PDB entry 1LO1 | solution NMR | chains B and A of the 3 polymer chains in the assembly

# Chain B
Molecule: 13-nt DNA strand
Sequence (13 nucleotides; each row starts with the number of its first residue):
     1 GCTCAAGGTCACG

# Chain A
Molecule: Steroid hormone receptor ERR2
Source organism: Homo sapiens
Notes: fragment: dna binding domain
UniProtKB: O95718 (ERR2_HUMAN); numbering as in UniProt (aligned over 97-194)
Chain sequence (98 residues; row label = number of the first residue in the row):
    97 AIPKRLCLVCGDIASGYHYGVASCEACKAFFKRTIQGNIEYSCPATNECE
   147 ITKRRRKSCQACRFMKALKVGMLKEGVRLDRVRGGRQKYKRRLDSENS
Disordered / not traced: 187-194
Sequence notes: engineered mutation Ala163 (Cys in O95718)
UniProt features mapped onto this chain:
  - DNA-binding region: Lys100 to Lys186 (Nuclear receptor)
  - zinc finger: Cys103 to Cys123 (NR C4-type)
  - site: Tyr185 (Important for stabilizing DNA-binding)
  - natural variant: Ala110 (A110V: In DFNB35)
  - mutagenesis: Tyr185 (Y185A: 6-fold decrease in DNA-binding affinity)
Ion coordination: Zn2+ site 1: Cys103, Cys106, Cys120, Cys123; Zn2+ site 2: Cys139, Cys145, Cys155, Cys158

# Interface between chain B and chain A
Pairs across the interface - 32 pairs, chain B then chain A:
  DT3(B) - Arg182(A)  base contact
  DC4(B) - Arg182(A)  base contact
  DA5(B) - Arg101(A)  phosphate contact
  DA5(B) - Tyr113(A)  sugar contact
  DA5(B) - Gly180(A)  base contact
  DA5(B) - Arg182(A)  sugar contact
  DA5(B) - Lys184(A)  phosphate contact
  DA6(B) - Tyr113(A)  phosphate contact
  DA6(B) - His114(A)  phosphate contact
  DA6(B) - Tyr115(A)  phosphate contact
  DA6(B) - Gly116(A)  phosphate contact
  DA6(B) - Val178(A)  phosphate contact
  DA6(B) - Arg179(A)  base contact
  DA6(B) - Gly180(A)  base contact
  DA6(B) - Gly181(A)  sugar contact
  DA6(B) - Arg182(A)  phosphate contact
  DA6(B) - Gln183(A)  phosphate contact
  DA6(B) - Lys184(A)  phosphate contact
  DG7(B) - His114(A)  base contact
  DG7(B) - Tyr115(A)  phosphate contact
  DG7(B) - Lys124(A)  base contact
  DG7(B) - Lys128(A)  phosphate contact
  DG7(B) - Arg174(A)  phosphate contact
  DG7(B) - Arg177(A)  phosphate contact
  DG7(B) - Val178(A)  phosphate contact
  DG7(B) - Arg179(A)  base contact
  DG8(B) - Lys124(A)  base contact
  DG8(B) - Lys128(A)  phosphate contact
  DG8(B) - Gln132(A)  phosphate contact
  DG8(B) - Arg177(A)  phosphate contact
  DG8(B) - Arg179(A)  phosphate contact
  DT9(B) - Arg179(A)  phosphate contact
Also at the interface, not in a pair above, chain A (20 interface residues in all): Glu121, Gly172, Val173

# Summary
7 residues of chain B face 20 of chain A across their interface. The Zn2+ site 1 is built by Cys103(A),
Cys106(A), Cys120(A) and Cys123(A). Curated annotation (UniProt) lists a DNA-binding region and one
mutagenesis site on chain A.
Here chain B is a 13-nt DNA strand and chain A is Steroid hormone receptor ERR2 (Homo sapiens). Entry 1LO1
(Estrogen related receptor 2 DNA binding domain in complex with DNA) was determined by solution NMR.
